8RN1 - chains A and B of the 4 polymer chains in the assembly; structure by electron microscopy, 3.64 A resolution.

# Chain A
Protein: Polymerase acidic protein
Source organism: Influenza B virus (B/Memphis/13/2003)
Notes: EC 3.1.-.-
UniProt: Q5V8Z9 (Q5V8Z9_9INFB); residue numbers follow UniProt; this construct covers 1-726
Amino-acid sequence (726 residues; row label = number of the first residue in the row):
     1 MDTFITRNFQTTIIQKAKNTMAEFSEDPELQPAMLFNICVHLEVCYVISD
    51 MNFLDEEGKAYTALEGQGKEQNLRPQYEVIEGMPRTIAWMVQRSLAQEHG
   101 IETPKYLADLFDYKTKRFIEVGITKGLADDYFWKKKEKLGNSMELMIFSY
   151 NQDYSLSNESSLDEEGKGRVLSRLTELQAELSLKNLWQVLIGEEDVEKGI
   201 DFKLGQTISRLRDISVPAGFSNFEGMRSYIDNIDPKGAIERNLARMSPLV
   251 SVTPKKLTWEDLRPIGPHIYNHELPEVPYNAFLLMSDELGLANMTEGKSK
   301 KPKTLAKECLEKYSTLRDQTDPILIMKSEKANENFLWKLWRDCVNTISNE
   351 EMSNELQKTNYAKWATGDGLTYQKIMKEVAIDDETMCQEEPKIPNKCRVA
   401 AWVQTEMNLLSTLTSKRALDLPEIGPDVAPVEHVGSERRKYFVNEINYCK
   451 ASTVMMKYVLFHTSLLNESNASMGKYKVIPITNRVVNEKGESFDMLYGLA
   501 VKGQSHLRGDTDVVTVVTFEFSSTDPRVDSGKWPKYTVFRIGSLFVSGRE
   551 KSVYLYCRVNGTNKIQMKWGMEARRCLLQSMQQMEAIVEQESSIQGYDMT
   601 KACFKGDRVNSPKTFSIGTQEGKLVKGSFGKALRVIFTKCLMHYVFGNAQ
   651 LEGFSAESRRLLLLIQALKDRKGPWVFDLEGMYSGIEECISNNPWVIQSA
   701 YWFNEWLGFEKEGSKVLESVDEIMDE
Not modelled in the structure: 62-71, 716-726
Reported in the primary citation:
  - binding site for 5' cRNA hook (1-12): His-506
  - mutagenesis - K631A/R634A: decreased catalytic activity

# Chain B
Protein: RNA-directed RNA polymerase catalytic subunit
Source organism: Influenza B virus (B/Memphis/13/2003)
Notes: EC 2.7.7.48
UniProt: Q5V8Y6 (Q5V8Y6_9INFB); residue numbers follow UniProt; this construct covers 1-752
Amino-acid sequence (752 residues; numbered 1 to 752; the number before each row is that of its first residue):
     1 MNINPYFLFIDVPIQAAISTTFPYTGVPPYSHGTGTGYTIDTVIRTHEYS
    51 NKGKQYISDVTGCTMVDPTNGPLPEDNEPSAYAQLDCVLEALDRMDEEHP
   101 GLFQAASQNAMETLMVTTVDKLTQGRQTFDWTVCRNQPAATALNTTITSF
   151 RLNDLNGADKGGLIPFCQDIIDSLDRPEMTFFSVKNIKKKLPAKNRKGFL
   201 IKRIPMKVKDKITKVEYIKRALSLNTMTKDAERGKLKRRAIATAGIQIRG
   251 FVLVVENLAKNICENLEQSGLPVGGNEKKAKLSNAVAKMLSNCPPGGISM
   301 TVTGDNTKWNECLNPRIFLAMTERITRDSPIWFRDFCSIAPVLFSNKIAR
   351 LGKGFMITSKTKRLKAQIPCPDLFSIPLERYNEETRAKLKKLKPFFNEEG
   401 TASLSPGMMMGMFNMLSTVLGVAALGIKNIGNKEYLWDGLQSSDDFALFV
   451 NAKDEETCMEGINDFYRTCKLLGINMSKKKSYCNETGMFEFTSMFYRDGF
   501 VSNFAMELPSFGVAGVNESADMAIGMTIIKNNMINNGMGPATAQTAIQLF
   551 IADYRYTYKCHRGDSKVEGKRMKIIKELWENTKGRDGLLVADGGPNIYNL
   601 RNLHIPEIVLKYNLMDPEYKGRLLHPQNPFVGHLSIEGIKEADITPAHGP
   651 VKKMDYDAVSGTHSWRTKRNRSILNTDQRNMILEEQCYAKCCNLFEACFN
   701 SASYRKPVGQHSMLEAMAHRLRMDARLDYESGRMSKDDFEKAMAHLGEIG
   751 YI
Not modelled in the structure: 186-204, 642-653, 669-752

# Chain A / chain B interface
Pairs across the interface (330):
  Glu-23(A) with Asn-109(B), hydrogen bond (backbone-side chain)
  Phe-24(A) with Asn-109(B); Glu-112(B); Thr-113(B)
  Glu-26(A) with Val-116(B)
  Arg-85(A) with Ala-105(B); Gln-108(B); Glu-112(B), salt bridge
  Thr-86(A) with Pro-100(B), hydrogen bond (side chain-backbone); Ala-105(B)
  Trp-89(A) with Gln-104(B); Ala-105(B); Gln-108(B), hydrogen bond
  Lys-105(A) with Asp-328(B); Pro-330(B)
  Tyr-106(A) with Pro-330(B), hydrophobic; Trp-332(B), hydrogen bond
  Leu-107(A) with Gln-108(B), hydrogen bond (backbone-side chain)
  Val-196(A) with Met-115(B)
  Gly-199(A) with Met-115(B); Trp-332(B)
  Ile-200(A) with Trp-332(B)
  Asp-201(A) with Ile-164(B); Gln-168(B)
  Phe-202(A) with Gln-168(B); Ile-171(B), hydrophobic; Phe-336(B), hydrophobic; Ile-339(B), hydrophobic
  Lys-203(A) with Gln-168(B), hydrogen bond (backbone-side chain); Ile-171(B)
  Leu-204(A) with Asp-335(B); Ile-339(B), hydrophobic
  Gly-205(A) with Asp-175(B)
  Gln-206(A) with Asp-175(B), hydrogen bond (backbone-side chain)
  Thr-207(A) with Leu-174(B), hydrogen bond (side chain-backbone); Asp-175(B), hydrogen bond; Lys-214(B)
  Ile-208(A) with Leu-174(B), hydrophobic; Leu-343(B), hydrophobic
  Arg-210(A) with Asp-59(B), salt bridge; Val-60(B)
  Leu-211(A) with Val-342(B); Asn-346(B)
  Arg-212(A) with Asp-335(B), salt bridge; Ser-338(B), hydrogen bond; Val-342(B)
  Ile-214(A) with Tyr-56(B), hydrogen bond (backbone-side chain); Ser-58(B); Asp-59(B); Arg-316(B), hydrogen bond (backbone-side chain); Asn-346(B)
  Ser-215(A) with Arg-316(B); Leu-319(B); Val-342(B); Ser-345(B), hydrogen bond
  Val-216(A) with Asp-67(B); Arg-316(B)
  Pro-217(A) with Asp-67(B); Thr-69(B)
  Ala-218(A) with Asp-67(B), hydrogen bond (backbone-side chain); Thr-69(B); Asn-70(B), hydrogen bond (backbone-side chain)
  Phe-220(A) with Leu-85(B), hydrophobic
  Phe-223(A) with Leu-319(B), hydrophobic; Glu-323(B)
  Met-226(A) with Leu-319(B), hydrophobic; Ala-320(B), hydrophobic
  Arg-227(A) with Glu-323(B), salt bridge; Arg-334(B); Asp-335(B), salt bridge
  Tyr-229(A) with Asp-86(B), hydrogen bond
  Ile-230(A) with Leu-89(B), hydrophobic; Ala-320(B); Glu-323(B); Arg-324(B); Arg-327(B), hydrogen bond (backbone-side chain)
  Asp-231(A) with Arg-327(B), hydrogen bond (backbone-side chain); Arg-334(B), salt bridge
  Pro-235(A) with Asp-86(B); Leu-89(B), hydrophobic; Glu-90(B)
  Lys-236(A) with Glu-90(B), hydrogen bond (backbone-side chain); Asp-93(B), salt bridge
  Gly-237(A) with Glu-90(B)
  Ala-238(A) with Asp-86(B); Cys-87(B)
  Ile-239(A) with Cys-87(B), hydrophobic; Glu-90(B); Ile-427(B), hydrophobic; Ile-430(B), hydrophobic; Leu-471(B)
  Glu-240(A) with Gly-431(B), hydrogen bond (side chain-backbone)
  Asn-242(A) with Leu-73(B); Cys-87(B), hydrogen bond; Leu-471(B)
  Leu-243(A) with Ile-430(B), hydrophobic; Arg-467(B), hydrogen bond (backbone-side chain); Thr-468(B)
  Arg-245(A) with Leu-73(B)
  Met-246(A) with Arg-467(B), hydrogen bond (backbone-side chain)
  Ser-247(A) with Arg-467(B), hydrogen bond (backbone-side chain)
  Leu-249(A) with Glu-75(B); Asn-77(B)
  Val-250(A) with Pro-74(B); Glu-75(B); Asp-76(B); Asn-77(B); Arg-467(B), hydrogen bond (backbone-side chain)
  Ser-251(A) with Asn-77(B), hydrogen bond (backbone-side chain); Asn-463(B), hydrogen bond; Tyr-466(B); Lys-478(B), hydrogen bond (backbone-side chain)
  Val-252(A) with Asn-463(B), hydrogen bond (backbone-side chain); Tyr-466(B); Met-476(B), hydrophobic; Lys-478(B)
  Pro-254(A) with Met-459(B), hydrophobic
  Lys-256(A) with Glu-455(B), salt bridge
  Glu-296(A) with Lys-566(B)
  Gly-297(A) with Lys-566(B)
  Lys-298(A) with Lys-566(B); Glu-568(B), salt bridge
  Ser-299(A) with Val-567(B)
  Leu-370(A) with Arg-363(B)
  Thr-371(A) with Lys-365(B)
  Tyr-372(A) with Ser-359(B); Lys-360(B); Arg-363(B); Leu-364(B); Lys-365(B)
  Gln-373(A) with Arg-363(B), hydrogen bond (backbone-backbone); Leu-364(B); Lys-365(B), hydrogen bond (backbone-backbone)
  Lys-374(A) with Lys-365(B)
  Ile-375(A) with Lys-365(B), hydrogen bond (backbone-backbone)
  Lys-377(A) with Gln-367(B); Asp-372(B)
  Ala-380(A) with Ile-357(B), hydrophobic; Ala-366(B), hydrophobic; Arg-380(B), hydrogen bond (backbone-side chain)
  Ile-381(A) with Asp-372(B); Ser-375(B); Ile-376(B), hydrophobic; Arg-380(B), hydrogen bond (backbone-side chain)
  Asp-383(A) with Arg-380(B), hydrogen bond (backbone-side chain)
  Glu-384(A) with Arg-380(B)
  Met-386(A) with Ser-359(B); Leu-364(B), hydrophobic; Arg-380(B), hydrogen bond (backbone-side chain)
  Cys-387(A) with Thr-358(B), hydrogen bond (backbone-backbone); Arg-380(B)
  Gln-388(A) with Phe-355(B); Met-356(B); Ile-357(B); Arg-380(B), hydrogen bond (backbone-backbone); Tyr-381(B); Asn-382(B), hydrogen bond (side chain-backbone); Thr-385(B), hydrogen bond
  Glu-389(A) with Thr-358(B), hydrogen bond; Lys-360(B); Asn-382(B)
  Glu-390(A) with Asn-382(B); Glu-383(B), hydrogen bond (side chain-backbone)
  Pro-391(A) with Asn-382(B)
  Gln-404(A) with Asn-2(B); Ile-3(B), hydrogen bond (side chain-backbone)
  Asn-408(A) with Met-1(B); Asn-2(B); Ile-3(B), hydrogen bond (side chain-backbone)
  Leu-421(A) with Gln-548(B)
  Pro-422(A) with Gln-548(B), hydrogen bond (backbone-side chain); Ala-552(B); Arg-555(B)
  Glu-423(A) with Arg-562(B), salt bridge; Asn-596(B), hydrogen bond (backbone-side chain)
  Ile-424(A) with Gln-544(B); Gln-548(B); Asn-596(B); Tyr-598(B); Asn-599(B)
  Gly-425(A) with Asn-596(B), hydrogen bond (backbone-backbone); Ile-597(B); Tyr-598(B), hydrogen bond (backbone-backbone); Asn-599(B), hydrogen bond (backbone-side chain)
  Pro-426(A) with Asn-599(B)
  Asp-427(A) with Gln-544(B); Asn-599(B), hydrogen bond
  Val-428(A) with Arg-601(B)
  Val-431(A) with Pro-540(B), hydrophobic; Leu-600(B), hydrophobic
  Glu-432(A) with Gln-544(B); Asn-599(B); Leu-600(B); Arg-601(B), salt bridge
  Gly-435(A) with Ala-541(B); Gln-544(B)
  Ser-436(A) with Gln-544(B), hydrogen bond (backbone-side chain)
  Arg-438(A) with Ala-541(B)
  Arg-439(A) with Ala-541(B); Gln-544(B), hydrogen bond; Thr-545(B); Gln-548(B), hydrogen bond
  Thr-463(A) with Tyr-556(B)
  Thr-511(A) with Ser-31(B); His-32(B)
  Ile-565(A) with Val-27(B), hydrophobic; Tyr-30(B), hydrophobic
  Trp-569(A) with Tyr-24(B); Thr-25(B); Gly-26(B); Val-27(B), hydrophobic; Pro-28(B); Arg-233(B); Glu-507(B)
  Glu-572(A) with Ser-510(B), hydrogen bond
  Arg-574(A) with Leu-549(B)
  Arg-575(A) with Leu-508(B)
  Cys-576(A) with Thr-25(B)
  Leu-578(A) with Phe-511(B), hydrophobic; Thr-545(B); Leu-549(B), hydrophobic
  Gln-579(A) with Ser-19(B), hydrogen bond (side chain-backbone); Phe-22(B), hydrogen bond (side chain-backbone); Thr-25(B), hydrogen bond
  Met-581(A) with Ala-541(B); Thr-545(B), hydrogen bond
  Gln-582(A) with Thr-542(B)
  Gln-583(A) with Ala-17(B); Thr-20(B)
  Glu-585(A) with Gly-539(B); Pro-540(B); Ala-541(B); Thr-542(B)
  Gln-590(A) with Ala-16(B)
  Lys-613(A) with Asp-11(B), salt bridge
  Thr-614(A) with Asp-11(B)
  Phe-615(A) with Leu-8(B), hydrophobic; Asp-11(B); Val-12(B), hydrophobic
  Ser-616(A) with Phe-7(B); Leu-8(B)
  Ile-617(A) with Ile-3(B), hydrophobic; Asn-4(B), hydrogen bond (backbone-backbone); Phe-7(B)
  Gly-618(A) with Asn-2(B); Asn-4(B); Phe-7(B)
  Thr-619(A) with Met-1(B); Asn-2(B), hydrogen bond (backbone-backbone); Phe-7(B)
  Gln-620(A) with Met-1(B), hydrogen bond (side chain-backbone)
  Leu-624(A) with Phe-7(B), hydrophobic
  Lys-639(A) with Thr-20(B)
  Cys-640(A) with Thr-25(B), hydrogen bond (backbone-side chain)
  His-643(A) with Thr-20(B); Pro-23(B); Thr-25(B); Gly-26(B)
  Tyr-644(A) with Thr-25(B); Gly-26(B)
  Ala-649(A) with Pro-29(B), hydrophobic; Leu-236(B); Arg-238(B)
  Gln-650(A) with Leu-236(B)
  Glu-652(A) with Pro-23(B); Val-27(B); Pro-29(B); Arg-233(B), salt bridge; Gly-234(B)
  Ser-655(A) with Thr-21(B); Pro-23(B)
  Ala-656(A) with Gly-234(B)
  Glu-657(A) with Lys-480(B), salt bridge
  Arg-659(A) with Ile-18(B); Thr-21(B), hydrogen bond (side chain-backbone); Phe-22(B); Phe-495(B)
  Arg-660(A) with Lys-480(B)
  Leu-662(A) with Ile-14(B); Thr-21(B)
  Leu-663(A) with Gln-15(B); Tyr-482(B); Phe-495(B), hydrophobic
  Leu-664(A) with Tyr-482(B), hydrophobic
  Gln-666(A) with Pro-13(B); Ile-14(B), hydrogen bond (side chain-backbone); Gln-15(B); Met-488(B); Arg-497(B)
  Lys-669(A) with Phe-9(B), hydrogen bond (side chain-backbone)
  Asp-670(A) with Met-488(B); Arg-497(B), salt bridge
  Lys-672(A) with Asn-484(B); Glu-485(B), hydrogen bond (backbone-backbone); Thr-486(B), hydrogen bond (side chain-backbone)
  Gly-673(A) with Met-300(B)
  Pro-674(A) with Cys-483(B); Asn-484(B)
  Trp-675(A) with Met-300(B); Glu-455(B); Met-459(B), hydrophobic; Tyr-482(B); Cys-483(B), hydrogen bond (backbone-backbone)
  Phe-677(A) with Val-302(B), hydrophobic; Met-459(B), hydrophobic; Met-476(B), hydrophobic; Lys-478(B); Ser-481(B); Tyr-482(B), hydrophobic; Cys-483(B), hydrophobic
  Asp-678(A) with Lys-478(B), hydrogen bond (backbone-backbone); Lys-479(B)
  Gly-681(A) with Lys-479(B)
  Met-682(A) with Lys-479(B)
  Glu-688(A) with Leu-236(B)
  Cys-689(A) with Leu-236(B), hydrophobic
  Ser-699(A) with Tyr-6(B)
  Trp-702(A) with Ile-3(B), hydrogen bond (side chain-backbone); Asn-4(B); Pro-5(B); Tyr-6(B), hydrophobic
  Glu-705(A) with Asn-4(B), hydrogen bond; Phe-7(B)
  Trp-706(A) with Tyr-6(B); Phe-7(B), hydrophobic; Phe-9(B), hydrophobic; Ile-10(B); Ile-14(B), hydrophobic
  Phe-709(A) with Phe-7(B), hydrophobic
  Glu-710(A) with Ile-10(B)
Interface residues without a listed pair, chain A (169 interface residues in all): Met-90, Arg-93, Glu-197, Pro-248, Thr-253, Thr-385, Met-407, Ser-411, Ala-429, Val-434, Gln-566, Ala-586, Lys-626, Lys-631, Val-635, Ile-636, Gly-647, Leu-651, Gly-653, Phe-654, Ala-667, Phe-703
Interface residues without a listed pair, chain B (179 interface residues in all): Lys-54, Met-65, Gln-84, Ala-91, Gly-101, Leu-102, Cys-167, Lys-235, Phe-251, Ser-329, Ile-331, Pro-341, Ile-368, Pro-369, Ile-462, Lys-470, Gly-487, Asn-503, Gly-537, Met-538, Ala-546, Ile-551, Pro-595

# In short
The interface between chain A and chain B involves 169 residues on one side and 179 on the other; the contacts
include 71 hydrogen bonds and 15 salt bridges. Polar pairs include Arg-85(A)/Glu-112(B), Arg-210(A)/Asp-59(B)
and Arg-212(A)/Asp-335(B). From the paper: a binding site for 5' cRNA hook (1-12) at His-506(A); K631A/R634A
of chain A reduce catalytic activity.
Here chain A is Polymerase acidic protein and chain B is RNA-directed RNA polymerase catalytic subunit, both
from Influenza B virus (B/Memphis/13/2003). Entry 8RN1 (Influenza B polymerase, monomeric encapsidase with 5'
cRNA hook bound) was determined by electron microscopy together with 8RN2, 8RN3, 8RN4, 8RN5, 8RN6, 8RN7 and 5
further entries from the same study.
